Entry 8WC8 (electron microscopy, 2.90 A resolution); this record covers chains B and Y of the 5 polymer chains in the assembly.

[Chain B]
Protein: Guanine nucleotide-binding protein G(I)/G(S)/G(T) subunit beta-1
Source organism: Homo sapiens
UniProt: P62873 (GBB1_HUMAN); residues 2-340 here = UniProt positions 2-340
Sequence (345 residues; numbered -4 to 340; the number before each row is that of its first residue; numbers below 1 keep their minus sign (Met-4 is residue -4)):
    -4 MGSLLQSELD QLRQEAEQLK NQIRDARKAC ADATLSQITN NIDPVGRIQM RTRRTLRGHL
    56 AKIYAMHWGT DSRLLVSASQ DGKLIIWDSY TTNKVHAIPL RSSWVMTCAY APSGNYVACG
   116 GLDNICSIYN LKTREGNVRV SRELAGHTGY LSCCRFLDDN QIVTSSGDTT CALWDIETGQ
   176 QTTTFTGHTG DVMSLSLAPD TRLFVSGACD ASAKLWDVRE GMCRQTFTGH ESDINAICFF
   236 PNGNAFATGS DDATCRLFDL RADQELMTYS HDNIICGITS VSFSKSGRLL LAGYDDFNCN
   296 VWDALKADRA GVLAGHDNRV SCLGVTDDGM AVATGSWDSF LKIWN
Unresolved in the structure: -4 to 14, 131
Differences from the reference sequence: initiating methionine (-4); expression tag (-3 to 1)
UniProt features mapped onto this chain:
  - modified residue: Ser2 (N-acetylserine), His266 (Phosphohistidine)
  - natural variant: Leu30 (L30F: In MRD42; uncertain significance), Arg52 (R52G: In MRD42), Gly64 (G64V: In MRD42), Asp76 (D76E: In MRD42; D76G: In MRD42), Gly77 (G77S: In MRD42), Lys78 (K78R: In MRD42), Ile80 (I80N: In MRD42; I80T: In MRD42), His91 (H91R: In MRD42; uncertain significance), Ala92 (A92T: In MRD42), Pro94 (P94S: In MRD42), Leu95 (L95P: In MRD42), Arg96 (R96L: In MRD42), 5 further natural variant entries in UniProt

[Chain Y]
Protein: Guanine nucleotide-binding protein G(I)/G(S)/G(O) subunit gamma-2
Source organism: Homo sapiens
UniProt: P59768 (GBG2_HUMAN); residue numbers follow UniProt; this construct covers 1-71
Sequence (71 residues; numbered 1 to 71; the number before each row is that of its first residue):
     1 MASNNTASIA QARKLVEQLK MEANIDRIKV SKAAADLMAY CEAHAKEDPL LTPVPASENP
    61 FREKKFFCAI L
Unresolved in the structure: 1-14, 64-71
UniProt features mapped onto this chain:
  - modified residue: Ala2 (N-acetylalanine), Cys68 (Cysteine methyl ester)
  - lipidation: Cys68 (S-geranylgeranyl cysteine)

[How chain B and chain Y interact]
Residue-residue contacts - 59 pairs, chain B then chain Y:
  Ile18(B) with Arg27(Y), hydrogen bond (backbone-side chain)
  Ala21(B) with Arg27(Y)
  Arg22(B) with Arg27(Y)
  Cys25(B) with Ile28(Y); Lys29(Y); Val30(Y), hydrogen bond (backbone-backbone)
  Ala28(B) with Val30(Y)
  Leu30(B) with Ala34(Y), hydrophobic
  Ile33(B) with Ser31(Y); Ala34(Y), hydrophobic
  Ile37(B) with Met38(Y), hydrophobic
  Val40(B) with Leu51(Y), hydrophobic
  Met45(B) with Leu50(Y), hydrophobic
  Arg48(B) with Asn59(Y); Phe61(Y), hydrogen bond (side chain-backbone)
  Arg49(B) with Phe61(Y); Arg62(Y)
  Ser84(B) with Phe61(Y)
  Tyr85(B) with Pro60(Y); Phe61(Y), hydrophobic
  Cys218(B) with Gln18(Y); Glu22(Y), hydrogen bond
  Arg219(B) with Glu22(Y)
  Gln220(B) with Ile25(Y)
  Thr221(B) with Glu22(Y), hydrogen bond
  Phe235(B) with Tyr40(Y), hydrophobic; Cys41(Y), hydrophobic
  Pro236(B) with Tyr40(Y)
  Asn237(B) with Asp36(Y); Tyr40(Y)
  Leu252(B) with Leu37(Y), hydrophobic
  Asp254(B) with Ala33(Y)
  Arg256(B) with Arg27(Y); Ile28(Y)
  Ala257(B) with Ile28(Y)
  Asp258(B) with Ile25(Y)
  Ser279(B) with Asp48(Y), hydrogen bond; Leu50(Y)
  Lys280(B) with Tyr40(Y); Asp48(Y), hydrogen bond (backbone-side chain)
  Ser281(B) with Tyr40(Y); Cys41(Y); His44(Y); Ala45(Y); Asp48(Y), hydrogen bond
  Gly282(B) with Cys41(Y)
  Arg283(B) with Leu51(Y)
  Leu284(B) with Leu51(Y), hydrophobic
  Leu300(B) with Cys41(Y), hydrophobic
  Asp323(B) with Pro49(Y)
  Gly324(B) with Pro49(Y); Leu50(Y)
  Met325(B) with Pro49(Y), hydrophobic; Leu50(Y); Pro60(Y)
  Ala326(B) with Phe61(Y), hydrophobic
  Ile338(B) with Phe61(Y), hydrophobic
  Asn340(B) with Asn59(Y); Phe61(Y)
Also at the interface, not in a pair above, chain B (49 interface residues in all): Ala26, Asp27, Ile43, Trp63, Lys209, Asn239, Ala240, Gln259, Leu286, Val327
Also at the interface, not in a pair above, chain Y (29 interface residues in all): Ala23, Asp26, Glu42, Glu47

[Overview]
Chain B and chain Y form an interface of 49 and 29 residues respectively, with 8 hydrogen bonds. Among the
polar pairs are Ile18(B)-Arg27(Y), Arg48(B)-Phe61(Y) and Cys218(B)-Glu22(Y).
Here chain B is Guanine nucleotide-binding protein G(I)/G(S)/G(T) subunit beta-1 and chain Y is Guanine
nucleotide-binding protein G(I)/G(S)/G(O) subunit gamma-2, both from Homo sapiens. Entry 8WC8 (Cryo-EM
structure of the ZH8651-bound hTAAR1-Gs complex) was determined by electron microscopy, deposited together
with 8WC3, 8WC4, 8WC5, 8WC6, 8WC7, 8WC9, 8WCA and 8WCB.
